8W9F - chains g and j of the 17 polymer chains in the assembly; structure by electron microscopy, 4.40 A resolution (low resolution: residue-level contacts below are approximate; hydrogen-bond / salt-bridge calls are withheld).

[Chain g]
Protein: Histone H2A type 1-B/E
Organism: Homo sapiens
Reference sequence: P04908 (H2A1B_HUMAN); residues 0-129 here correspond to UniProt positions 1-130 (UniProt number = residue number + 1)
Amino-acid sequence (130 residues; row label = number of the first residue in the row; numbering starts at 0):
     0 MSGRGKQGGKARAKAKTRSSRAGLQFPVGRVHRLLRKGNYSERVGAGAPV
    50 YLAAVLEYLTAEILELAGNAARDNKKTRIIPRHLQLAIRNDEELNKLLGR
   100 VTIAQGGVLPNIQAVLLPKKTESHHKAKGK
Unresolved in the structure: 0-11, 119-129
Curated features (UniProtKB/Swiss-Prot):
  - modified residue: Ser1 (N-acetylserine), Arg3 (Citrulline), Lys5 (N6-(2-hydroxyisobutyryl)lysine), Lys9 (N6-(2-hydroxyisobutyryl)lysine), Lys13 (N6-(beta-hydroxybutyryl)lysine), Lys36 (N6-(2-hydroxyisobutyryl)lysine), Lys74 (N6-(2-hydroxyisobutyryl)lysine), Lys75 (N6-(2-hydroxyisobutyryl)lysine), Lys95 (N6-(2-hydroxyisobutyryl)lysine), Gln104 (N5-methylglutamine), Lys118 (N6-(2-hydroxyisobutyryl)lysine), Lys119 (N6-crotonyllysine), Thr120 (Phosphothreonine), Lys125 (N6-crotonyllysine)
  - cross-link (Glycyl lysine isopeptide (Lys-Gly)): Lys13 (interchain with G-Cter in ubiquitin), Lys15 (interchain with G-Cter in ubiquitin), Lys119 (interchain with G-Cter in ubiquitin)

[Chain j]
Molecule: 3-DNA
Organism: Homo sapiens
Sequence (147 nucleotides; row label = number of the first residue in the row; numbers below 1 keep their minus sign (DA-73 is residue -73)):
   -73 ATCAATATCCACCTGCAGATACTACCAAAAGTGTATTTGGAAACTGCTCC
   -23 ATCAAAAGGCATGTTCAGCTGGATTCCAGCTGAACATGCCTTTTGATGGA
    27 GCAGTTTCCAAATACACTTTTGGTAGTATCTGCAGGTGGATATTGAT

[Chain g / chain j interface]
Pairs across the interface (12):
  Lys13(g) - DT-42(j)
  Lys15(g) - DG-43(j)
  Lys15(g) - DT-42(j)
  Thr16(g) - DG-43(j)
  Arg17(g) - DG-43(j)
  Arg20(g) - DT-42(j)
  Gly28(g) - DA-44(j)
  Arg29(g) - DA-44(j)
  Arg32(g) - DA-45(j)
  Arg32(g) - DA-44(j)
  Arg42(g) - DG-35(j)
  Arg77(g) - DA-55(j)
Interface residues without a listed pair, chain g (12 interface residues in all): Ala12, Ala14
Interface residues without a listed pair, chain j (7 interface residues in all): DG-41

[In short]
12 residues of chain g and 7 residues of chain j are in contact.
Here chain g is Histone H2A type 1-B/E and chain j is 3-DNA, both from Homo sapiens. Entry 8W9F (Cryo-EM
structure of the Rpd3S-nucleosome complex from budding yeast in State 3) was determined by electron microscopy
(same publication as 8W9C, 8W9D and 8W9E).
